PDB entry 5T4Q | electron microscopy, 8.53 A resolution (very low resolution: no residue pairs are listed; an interface is given only as per-side residue counts) | chains I and K of the 22 polymer chains in the assembly

# Chain I
Protein: ATP synthase subunit b
Organism: Escherichia coli
UniProtKB: P0ABA2 (ATPF_ECO57); residue numbers follow UniProt; this construct covers 2-156
Amino-acid sequence (155 residues; row label = number of the first residue in the row):
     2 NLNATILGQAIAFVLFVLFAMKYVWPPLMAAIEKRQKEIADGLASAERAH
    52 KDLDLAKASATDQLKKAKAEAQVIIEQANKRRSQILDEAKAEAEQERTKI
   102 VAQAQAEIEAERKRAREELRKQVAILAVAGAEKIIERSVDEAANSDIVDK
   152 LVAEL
Sequence notes: conflict Ala21 (Cys in P0ABA2)

# Chain K
Protein: ATP synthase subunit a
Organism: Escherichia coli
UniProtKB: B7L888 (ATP6_ECO55); numbering as in UniProt (aligned over 1-271)
Amino-acid sequence (271 residues; row label = number of the first residue in the row):
     1 MASENMTPQDYIGHHLNNLQLDLRTFSLVDPQNPPATFWTINIDSMFFSV
    51 VLGLLFLVLFRSVAKKATSGVPGKFQTAIELVIGFVNGSVKDMYHGKSKL
   101 IAPLALTIFVWVFLMNLMDLLPIDLLPYIAEHVLGLPALRVVPSADVNVT
   151 LSMALGVFILILFYSIKMKGIGGFTKELTLQPFNHWAFIPVNLILEGVSL
   201 LSKPVSLGLRLFGNMYAGELIFILIAGLLPWWSQWILNVPWAIFHILIIT
   251 LQAFIFMVLTIVYLSMASEEH
Not modelled in the structure: 1-45, 128-139, 269-271

# How chain I and chain K interact
At this resolution (9 A) residue pairs are not listed: 16 residues of chain I and 20 of chain K lie at the interface.

# In short
The interface between chain I and chain K involves 16 residues on one side and 20 on the other.
Here chain I is ATP synthase subunit b and chain K is ATP synthase subunit a, both from Escherichia coli.
Entry 5T4Q (Autoinhibited E. coli ATP synthase state 3) was determined by electron microscopy together with
5T4O and 5T4P from the same study.
